Entry 3SUO (X-ray diffraction, 2.23 A resolution); this record covers chains A and P of the 3 polymer chains in the assembly.

[Chain A]
Name: DNA polymerase
From: Enterobacteria phage RB69
Notes: EC 2.7.7.7
UniProt: Q38087 (DPOL_BPR69); residues 1-900 here = UniProt positions 1-900
Sequence (900 residues; row label = number of the first residue in the row):
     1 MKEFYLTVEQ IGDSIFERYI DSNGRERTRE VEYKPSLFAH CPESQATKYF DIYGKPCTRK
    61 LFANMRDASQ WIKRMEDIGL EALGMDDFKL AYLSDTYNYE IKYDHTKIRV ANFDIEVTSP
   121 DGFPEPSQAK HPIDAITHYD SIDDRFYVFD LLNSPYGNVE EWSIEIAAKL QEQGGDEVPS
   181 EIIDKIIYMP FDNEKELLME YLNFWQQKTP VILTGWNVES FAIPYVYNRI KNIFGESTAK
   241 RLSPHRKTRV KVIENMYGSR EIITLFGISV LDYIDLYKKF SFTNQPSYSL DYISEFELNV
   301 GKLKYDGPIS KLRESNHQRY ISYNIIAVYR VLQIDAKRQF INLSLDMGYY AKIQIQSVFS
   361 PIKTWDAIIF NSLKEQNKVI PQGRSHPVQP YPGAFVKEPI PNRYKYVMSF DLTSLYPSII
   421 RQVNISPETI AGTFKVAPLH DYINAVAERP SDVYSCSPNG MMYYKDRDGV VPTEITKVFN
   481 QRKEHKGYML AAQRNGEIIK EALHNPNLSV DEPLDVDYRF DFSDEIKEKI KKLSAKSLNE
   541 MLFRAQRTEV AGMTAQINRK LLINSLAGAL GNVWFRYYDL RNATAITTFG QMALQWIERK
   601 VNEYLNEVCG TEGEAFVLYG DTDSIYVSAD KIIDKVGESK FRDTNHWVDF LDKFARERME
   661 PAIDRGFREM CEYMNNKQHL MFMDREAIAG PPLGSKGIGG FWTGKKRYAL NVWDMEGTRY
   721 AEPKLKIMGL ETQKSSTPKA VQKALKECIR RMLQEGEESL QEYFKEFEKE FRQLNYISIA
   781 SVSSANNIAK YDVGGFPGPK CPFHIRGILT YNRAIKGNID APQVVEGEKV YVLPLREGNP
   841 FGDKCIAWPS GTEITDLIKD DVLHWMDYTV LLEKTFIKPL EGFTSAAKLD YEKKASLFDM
Differences from the reference sequence: engineered mutation Ala222 (Asp in Q38087), Ala327 (Asp in Q38087), Ala567 (Tyr in Q38087)
Metal / ion sites: Ca2+ site 1 near Glu116 (its only coordinating residue here); Ca2+ site 2: Asp411, Leu412, Asp623 (together with dTTP); Ca2+ site 3: Asp411, Asp623 (together with dTTP); Ca2+ site 4: Asn505, Asn507, Lys531
Residues lining bound ligands: dTTP (TTP): Asp411, Leu412, Thr413, Ser414, Leu415, Tyr416, Pro417, Arg482, Lys486, Lys560, Leu561, Asn564, Thr622, Asp623
Swiss-Prot annotation at these positions:
  - region: Thr248 to Thr264 (Beta hairpin), Lys705 to Tyr708 (Binding of DNA in B-conformation), Leu897 to Met900 (Interaction with the polymerase clamp)
  - binding site (Mg(2+)): Asp114, Glu116, Asp411, Leu412, Asp623
  - binding site (substrate): Ser414 to Tyr416, Arg482, Lys560
  - site: Asp621 (Optimization of metal coordination by the polymerase active site), Lys706 (Optimization of metal coordination by the polymerase active site), Asp714 (Essential for viral replication)
  - mutagenesis: Leu415 (L415A/G: Decreases base selectivity by several hundred fold; L415G/F: Increased misinsertion, increased mismatch extension and inefficient proofreading; L415M: No effect on base selectivity), Leu561 (L561A: No effect on the ability to recognize damaged DNA. Increase in probability of nucleotide incorporation), Ser565 (S565G: Increased incorporation efficiency of correct dNMPs; when associated with A-567), Asp621 (D621A: Drastic decrease in the efficiency of incorporation of dGMP), Lys706 (K706A: Almost complete loss of polymerase activity), Asp714 (D714A: Complete loss of viral replication)
What the authors report for this chain:
  - binding site for dTTP: Tyr416
  - mutagenesis - Y567A: unchanged binding to rUTP
  - mutagenesis - D222A/D327A: abolished catalytic activity (citing earlier work)

[Chain P]
Molecule: 13-nt DNA strand
Sequence (13 nucleotides; numbered 103 to 115; the number before each row is that of its first residue):
   103 CGCGCGGCGG CGX
Modified positions: 2DA (2',3'-dideoxyadenosine-5'-monophosphate) at position 115

[Chain A / chain P interface]
Residue-residue contacts (24; chain A residue first):
  Asn284(A) - DC113(P)  hydrogen bond to the phosphate
  Asp621(A) - 2DA_115(P)  phosphate contact
  Thr622(A) - 2DA_115(P)  sugar contact
  Lys706(A) - DG114(P)  hydrogen bond to the base
  Lys706(A) - 2DA_115(P)  sugar contact
  Tyr708(A) - 2DA_115(P)  hydrogen bond to the phosphate
  Met728(A) - DG114(P)  sugar contact
  Met728(A) - 2DA_115(P)  phosphate contact
  Gly729(A) - DG114(P)  hydrogen bond to the phosphate
  Gln733(A) - DG114(P)  phosphate contact
  Lys734(A) - DG111(P)  base contact
  Lys734(A) - DC113(P)  phosphate contact
  Ser735(A) - DC113(P)  hydrogen bond to the phosphate
  Val782(A) - DG112(P)  phosphate contact
  Ser783(A) - DG111(P)  phosphate contact
  Ser783(A) - DG112(P)  phosphate contact
  Ser784(A) - DG111(P)  phosphate contact
  Ser784(A) - DG112(P)  hydrogen bond to the phosphate
  Asn786(A) - DG111(P)  hydrogen bond to the phosphate
  Lys790(A) - DC110(P)  salt bridge to the phosphate
  Tyr791(A) - DG109(P)  phosphate contact
  Tyr791(A) - DC110(P)  hydrogen bond to the phosphate
  His804(A) - DG111(P)  salt bridge to the phosphate
  Lys829(A) - DG112(P)  salt bridge to the phosphate
Other interface residues (no listed pair), chain A (22 interface residues in all): Asp623, Tyr626, Lys726, Ser736

[In short]
22 residues of chain A face 7 of chain P across their interface; the contacts include 8 hydrogen bonds and 3
salt bridges. Polar contacts include Lys706(A)-DG114(P), Asn284(A)-DC113(P) and Tyr708(A)-2DA_115(P). Ligands
of chain A: dTTP. From the paper: a binding site for dTTP at Tyr416(A); D222A/D327A of chain A abolish
catalytic activity.
Here chain A is DNA polymerase (Enterobacteria phage RB69) and chain P is a 13-nt DNA strand. Entry 3SUO (RB69
DNA Polymerase (Y567A) Ternary Complex with dTTP Opposite 2AP (GC rich sequence)) was determined by X-ray
diffraction together with 3SQ2, 3SQ4, 3SUN, 3SUP and 3SUQ from the same study.
